PDB entry 8YHD | electron microscopy, 2.93 A resolution | chains F and M of the 15 polymer chains in the assembly

== Chain F ==
Name: a protein
Sequence (200 residues; numbered 1 to 200; the number before each row is that of its first residue):
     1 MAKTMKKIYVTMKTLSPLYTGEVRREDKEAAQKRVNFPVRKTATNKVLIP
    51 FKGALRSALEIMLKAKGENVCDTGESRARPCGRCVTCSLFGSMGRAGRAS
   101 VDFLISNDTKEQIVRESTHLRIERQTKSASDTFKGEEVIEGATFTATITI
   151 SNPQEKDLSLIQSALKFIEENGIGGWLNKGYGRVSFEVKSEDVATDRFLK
Disordered / not traced: 1
Bound ions: Zn2+: Cys71, Cys81, Cys84, Cys87

== Chain M ==
Molecule: 66-nt RNA strand
Sequence (66 nucleotides; numbered -10 to 56; 1 number in that range is skipped by the numbering (no residue carries it; nothing is unmodelled there); the number before each row is that of its first residue; numbers below 1 keep their minus sign (G-10 is residue -10)):
   -10 GGUUAAAACU
     1 CUUCUCAUGCUGGAUUCGAAAUUAGGUGCGCUUCGCGUUUAAGUCCCAUA
    51 UGGUGG
Disordered / not traced: -10, 45-56

== Chain F / chain M interface ==
Residue-residue contacts (57):
  Tyr19(F) - C6(M)  sugar contact
  Tyr19(F) - A7(M)  phosphate contact
  Thr20(F) - A7(M)  phosphate contact
  Gly21(F) - C6(M)  sugar contact
  Gly21(F) - A7(M)  hydrogen bond to the phosphate
  Glu22(F) - C6(M)  base contact
  Val23(F) - C6(M)  sugar contact
  Phe37(F) - U8(M)  base contact
  Phe37(F) - G9(M)  base contact
  Phe37(F) - C10(M)  base contact
  Arg40(F) - C6(M)  salt bridge to the phosphate
  Pro50(F) - U5(M)  phosphate contact
  Pro50(F) - C6(M)  phosphate contact
  Lys52(F) - U3(M)  salt bridge to the phosphate
  Lys52(F) - C4(M)  salt bridge to the phosphate
  Gly53(F) - U5(M)  sugar contact
  Ala54(F) - U5(M)  base contact
  Arg56(F) - C4(M)  salt bridge to the phosphate
  Ser57(F) - U5(M)  hydrogen bond to the base
  Thr73(F) - U3(M)  hydrogen bond to the sugar
  Thr73(F) - C4(M)  sugar contact
  Pro80(F) - U3(M)  sugar contact
  Phe90(F) - U3(M)  phosphate contact
  Phe90(F) - C4(M)  phosphate contact
  Gly91(F) - U3(M)  sugar contact
  Ser92(F) - U2(M)  hydrogen bond to the sugar
  Ser92(F) - U3(M)  sugar contact
  Met93(F) - U2(M)  base contact
  Met93(F) - U3(M)  base contact
  Gly94(F) - U2(M)  sugar contact
  Arg95(F) - U2(M)  sugar contact
  Ala96(F) - U2(M)  sugar contact
  Gly97(F) - U3(M)  hydrogen bond to the phosphate
  Thr118(F) - G12(M)  base contact
  His119(F) - G12(M)  phosphate contact
  Leu120(F) - C10(M)  hydrogen bond to the sugar
  Leu120(F) - U11(M)  phosphate contact
  Leu120(F) - G12(M)  hydrogen bond to the phosphate
  Leu120(F) - G13(M)  sugar contact
  Arg121(F) - G9(M)  sugar contact
  Arg121(F) - C10(M)  hydrogen bond to the base
  Arg121(F) - U11(M)  phosphate contact
  Ile122(F) - U11(M)  hydrogen bond to the phosphate
  Ile122(F) - G13(M)  sugar contact
  Arg124(F) - U11(M)  salt bridge to the phosphate
  Lys127(F) - G13(M)  hydrogen bond to the sugar
  Lys127(F) - A14(M)  sugar contact
  Ala129(F) - G13(M)  base contact
  Thr132(F) - G12(M)  base contact
  Phe133(F) - C10(M)  base contact
  Gly174(F) - A7(M)  phosphate contact
  Gly175(F) - A7(M)  phosphate contact
  Gly175(F) - U8(M)  phosphate contact
  Trp176(F) - U8(M)  hydrogen bond to the phosphate
  Leu177(F) - U8(M)  hydrogen bond to the phosphate
  Asn178(F) - G9(M)  phosphate contact
  Lys179(F) - C10(M)  salt bridge to the phosphate
Interface residues without a listed pair, chain F (42 interface residues in all): Lys28, Ser128, Asp131

== In short ==
Chain F and chain M form an interface of 42 and 13 residues respectively, with 12 hydrogen bonds and 6 salt
bridges. Among the polar pairs are Ser57(F)-U5(M), Arg121(F)-C10(M) and Thr73(F)-U3(M). The Zn2+ site is built
by Cys71(F), Cys81(F), Cys84(F) and Cys87(F).
Here chain F is a protein and chain M is a 66-nt RNA strand. Entry 8YHD (Cryo-EM structure of CTR-bound type
VII CRISPR-Cas complex at post-state I) was determined by electron microscopy, deposited together with 8YHE,
8Z4J, 8Z4L, 8Z99, 8Z9C and 8Z9E.
